Entry 6XNL (X-ray diffraction, 2.20 A resolution); this record covers chains A and C of the 3 polymer chains in the assembly.

[Chain A]
Molecule: GCN4-p1 Peptide with IPF-F16
UniProt: P03069 (GCN4_YEAST); residues 1-30 here correspond to UniProt positions 249-278 (UniProt number = residue number + 248)
Amino-acid sequence (30 residues; row label = number of the first residue in the row):
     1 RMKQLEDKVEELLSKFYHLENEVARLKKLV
Modified positions: Phe-16 (iodo-phenylalanine; PHI)
Differences from the reference sequence: engineered mutation Phe-16 (Asn264 in P03069)

[Chain C]
Molecule: GCN4-p1 Peptide with A16
UniProt: P03069 (GCN4_YEAST); residues 1-30 here correspond to UniProt positions 249-278 (UniProt number = residue number + 248)
Amino-acid sequence (30 residues; row label = number of the first residue in the row):
     1 RMKQLEDKVEELLSKAYHLENEVARLKKLV
Differences from the reference sequence: engineered mutation Ala-16 (Asn264 in P03069)

[How chain A and chain C interact]
Contacting residue pairs (18; chain A residue first):
  Met-2(A) / Arg-1(C)
  Met-2(A) / Met-2(C)  hydrophobic
  Met-2(A) / Leu-5(C)  hydrophobic
  Leu-5(A) / Leu-5(C)  hydrophobic
  Val-9(A) / Leu-5(C)  hydrophobic
  Val-9(A) / Lys-8(C)
  Leu-12(A) / Leu-12(C)
  Leu-13(A) / Leu-12(C)  hydrophobic
  Phe-16(A) / Leu-12(C)
  Phe-16(A) / Lys-15(C)
  Phe-16(A) / Ala-16(C)
  Leu-19(A) / Leu-19(C)  hydrophobic
  Glu-20(A) / Lys-15(C)  salt bridge
  Glu-20(A) / Leu-19(C)
  Val-23(A) / Glu-22(C)
  Leu-26(A) / Leu-26(C)  hydrophobic
  Lys-27(A) / Glu-22(C)  salt bridge
  Val-30(A) / Leu-26(C)  hydrophobic
Also at the interface, not in a pair above, chain A (13 interface residues in all): Glu-6
Also at the interface, not in a pair above, chain C (11 interface residues in all): Val-9

[Summary]
13 residues of chain A face 11 of chain C across their interface, with 2 salt bridges. Polar pairs include
Glu-20(A)/Lys-15(C) and Lys-27(A)/Glu-22(C).
Chain A is GCN4-p1 Peptide with IPF-F16 and chain C is GCN4-p1 Peptide with A16; the structure, GCN4-p1
Peptide Trimer with iodo-phenylalanine residue at position 16 (IPF-F16), was determined by X-ray diffraction.
